Entry 5L5I (X-ray diffraction, 2.90 A resolution); this record covers chains B and C of the 28 polymer chains in the assembly.

== Chain B ==
Molecule: Proteasome subunit alpha type-3
From: Saccharomyces cerevisiae (strain ATCC 204508 / S288c)
Notes: EC 3.4.25.1
Reference sequence: P23638 (PSA3_YEAST); residues 0-257 here correspond to UniProt positions 1-258 (UniProt number = residue number + 1)
Amino-acid sequence (258 residues; row label = number of the first residue in the row; numbering starts at 0):
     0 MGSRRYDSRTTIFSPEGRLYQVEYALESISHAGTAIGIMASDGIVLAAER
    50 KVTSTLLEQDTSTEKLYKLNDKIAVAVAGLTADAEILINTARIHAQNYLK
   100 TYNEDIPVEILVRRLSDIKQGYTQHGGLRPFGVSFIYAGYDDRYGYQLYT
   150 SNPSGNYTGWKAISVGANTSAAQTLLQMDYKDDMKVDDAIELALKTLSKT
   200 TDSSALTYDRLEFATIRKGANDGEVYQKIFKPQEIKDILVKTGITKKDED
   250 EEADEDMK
Not modelled in the structure: 0, 245-257
UniProt features mapped onto this chain:
  - cross-link (Glycyl lysine isopeptide (Lys-Gly)): Lys99 (interchain with G-Cter in ubiquitin), Lys198 (interchain with G-Cter in ubiquitin), Lys230 (interchain with G-Cter in ubiquitin)

== Chain C ==
Molecule: Proteasome subunit alpha type-4
From: Saccharomyces cerevisiae (strain ATCC 204508 / S288c)
Notes: EC 3.4.25.1
Reference sequence: P40303 (PSA4_YEAST); residues -1 to 252 here correspond to UniProt positions 1-254 (UniProt number = residue number + 2)
Amino-acid sequence (254 residues; each row starts with the number of its first residue; numbers below 1 keep their minus sign (Met-1 is residue -1)):
    -1 MSGYDRALSIFSPDGHIFQVEYALEAVKRGTCAVGVKGKNCVVLGCERRS
    49 TLKLQDTRITPSKVSKIDSHVVLSFSGLNADSRILIEKARVEAQSHRLTL
    99 EDPVTVEYLTRYVAGVQQRYTQSGGVRPFGVSTLIAGFDPRDDEPKLYQT
   149 EPSGIYSSWSAQTIGRNSKTVREFLEKNYDRKEPPATVEECVKLTVRSLL
   199 EVVQTGAKNIEITVVKPDSDIVALSSEEINQYVTQIEQEKQEQQEQDKKK
   249 KSNH
Not modelled in the structure: -1 to 0, 241-252
UniProt features mapped onto this chain:
  - modified residue: Thr58 (Phosphothreonine)

== How chain B and chain C interact ==
Pairs across the interface - 73 pairs, chain B then chain C:
  Arg3(B) - Arg4(C)  hydrogen bond (backbone-side chain)
  Asp6(B) - Tyr2(C)  hydrogen bond
  Asp6(B) - Arg4(C)  salt bridge
  Arg8(B) - Arg4(C)
  Thr10(B) - Leu6(C)
  Thr10(B) - Arg125(C)
  Ile11(B) - Gln17(C)
  Phe12(B) - Gln17(C)  hydrogen bond (backbone-side chain)
  Phe12(B) - Tyr20(C)  hydrophobic
  Phe12(B) - Ala21(C)  hydrophobic
  Phe12(B) - Ala24(C)  hydrophobic
  Phe12(B) - Leu76(C)  hydrophobic
  Phe12(B) - Arg125(C)
  Phe12(B) - Pro126(C)
  Phe12(B) - Gly128(C)
  Ser13(B) - Tyr20(C)
  Pro14(B) - Tyr20(C)  hydrophobic
  Pro14(B) - Glu23(C)
  Glu15(B) - Glu23(C)
  Glu15(B) - Arg27(C)  hydrogen bond (backbone-side chain)
  Gly16(B) - Tyr20(C)
  Gly16(B) - Glu23(C)
  Gly16(B) - Ala24(C)
  Gly16(B) - Arg27(C)  hydrogen bond (backbone-side chain)
  Arg17(B) - Arg27(C)
  Leu18(B) - Arg125(C)
  Met38(B) - Asp54(C)
  Arg112(B) - Arg81(C)
  Ser115(B) - Arg81(C)  hydrogen bond (backbone-side chain)
  Asp116(B) - Arg81(C)  salt bridge
  Gln119(B) - Ala78(C)
  Gln119(B) - Asp79(C)
  Gln119(B) - Ile82(C)
  Thr122(B) - Arg125(C)  hydrogen bond (backbone-side chain)
  Gln123(B) - Tyr118(C)
  Gln123(B) - Gly123(C)
  Gln123(B) - Val124(C)
  Gln123(B) - Arg125(C)  hydrogen bond (backbone-backbone)
  Gln123(B) - Phe127(C)
  His124(B) - Gly123(C)
  His124(B) - Val124(C)
  Gly125(B) - Tyr2(C)
  Gly125(B) - Gly123(C)
  Gly126(B) - Tyr2(C)
  Tyr143(B) - Arg56(C)  hydrogen bond (backbone-side chain)
  Tyr143(B) - Ile57(C)  hydrophobic
  Tyr145(B) - Arg56(C)  hydrogen bond (backbone-side chain)
  Gln146(B) - Ile57(C)
  Leu147(B) - Ile57(C)
  Tyr148(B) - Ile57(C)
  Ser153(B) - Ala78(C)
  Gly154(B) - Ala78(C)
  Gly154(B) - Arg81(C)  hydrogen bond (backbone-side chain)
  Asn155(B) - Asn77(C)
  Asn155(B) - Ala78(C)
  Tyr156(B) - Pro59(C)  hydrophobic
  Tyr156(B) - Arg81(C)
  Gly158(B) - Gln53(C)
  Gly158(B) - Asp54(C)  hydrogen bond (backbone-backbone)
  Gly158(B) - Ile57(C)
  Gly158(B) - Thr58(C)  hydrogen bond (backbone-side chain)
  Trp159(B) - Leu50(C)  hydrophobic
  Trp159(B) - Lys51(C)
  Trp159(B) - Leu52(C)
  Trp159(B) - Gln53(C)
  Trp159(B) - Asp54(C)
  Lys160(B) - Leu52(C)  hydrogen bond (backbone-backbone)
  Lys160(B) - Gln53(C)
  Lys160(B) - Asp54(C)
  Ala161(B) - Leu52(C)
  Gln172(B) - Leu52(C)
  Leu175(B) - Leu52(C)
  Gln176(B) - Leu52(C)
Other interface residues (no listed pair), chain B (41 interface residues in all): Glu108, Thr157, Tyr179

== In short ==
41 residues of chain B and 31 residues of chain C are in contact, with 14 hydrogen bonds and 2 salt bridges.
Polar pairs include Asp6(B)-Arg4(C), Asp116(B)-Arg81(C) and Arg3(B)-Arg4(C).
Here chain B is Proteasome subunit alpha type-3 and chain C is Proteasome subunit alpha type-4, both from
Saccharomyces cerevisiae (strain ATCC 204508 / S288c). Entry 5L5I (Yeast 20S proteasome with human beta5i
(1-138) and human beta6 (97-111; 118-133) in complex with epoxyketone ...) was determined by X-ray
diffraction, deposited together with 5L52, 5L54, 5L55, 5L5A, 5L5B, 5L5D and 30 further entries.
